Entry 8DMO (electron microscopy, 3.90 A resolution); this record covers chains A and B.

[Chain A (and B)]
Molecule: ATP-binding transport protein MsbA
Source organism: Escherichia coli
Notes: EC 3.6.3.-; chain B of this document is another copy of the same molecule, construct and numbering; everything in this record applies to it too
Reference sequence: C3TGA2 (C3TGA2_ECOLX); numbering as in UniProt (aligned over 2-582)
Chain sequence (583 residues; row label = number of the first residue in the row; numbering starts at 0):
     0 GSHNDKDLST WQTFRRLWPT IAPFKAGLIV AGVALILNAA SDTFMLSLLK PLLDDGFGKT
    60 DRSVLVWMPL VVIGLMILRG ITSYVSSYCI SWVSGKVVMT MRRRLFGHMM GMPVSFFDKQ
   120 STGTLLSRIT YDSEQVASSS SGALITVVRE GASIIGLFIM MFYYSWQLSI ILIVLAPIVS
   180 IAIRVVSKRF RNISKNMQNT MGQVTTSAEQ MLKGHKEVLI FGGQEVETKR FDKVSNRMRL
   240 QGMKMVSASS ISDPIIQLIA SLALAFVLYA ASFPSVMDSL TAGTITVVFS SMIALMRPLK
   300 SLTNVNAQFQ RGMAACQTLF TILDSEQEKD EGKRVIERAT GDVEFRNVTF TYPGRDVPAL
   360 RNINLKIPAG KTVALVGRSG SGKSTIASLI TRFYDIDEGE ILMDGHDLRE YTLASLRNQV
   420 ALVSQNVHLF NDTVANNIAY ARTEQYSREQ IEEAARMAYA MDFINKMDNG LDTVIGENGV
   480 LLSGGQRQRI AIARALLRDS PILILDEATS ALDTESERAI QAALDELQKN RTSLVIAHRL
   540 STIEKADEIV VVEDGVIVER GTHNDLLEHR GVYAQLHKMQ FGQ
Disordered / not traced: 0-6, 582
Sequence notes: expression tag (0-1)
From the paper describing this entry:
  - mutagenesis - H562A/H576A: unchanged binding to copper(II)
  - mutagenesis - E506Q: abolished catalytic activity on ATP

[How chain A and chain B interact]
Residue-residue contacts - 145 pairs, chain A then chain B:
  Leu52(A) - Ala281(B)
  Leu52(A) - Thr285(B)
  Phe56(A) - Leu279(B)  hydrophobic
  Phe56(A) - Ile284(B)  hydrophobic
  Thr59(A) - Met276(B)
  Arg61(A) - Ser271(B)  hydrogen bond (side chain-backbone)
  Arg61(A) - Phe272(B)
  Arg61(A) - Pro273(B)
  Arg61(A) - Met276(B)
  Leu64(A) - Leu267(B)
  Leu64(A) - Ala270(B)
  Leu64(A) - Ser271(B)  hydrogen bond (backbone-side chain)
  Val65(A) - Ser271(B)
  Met67(A) - Leu267(B)  hydrophobic
  Pro68(A) - Ala264(B)
  Pro68(A) - Tyr268(B)
  Val71(A) - Ser260(B)
  Met75(A) - Ser260(B)
  Ile76(A) - Leu257(B)  hydrophobic
  Tyr83(A) - Ser246(B)
  Ser86(A) - Ser249(B)  hydrogen bond
  Ser90(A) - Met242(B)
  Ser90(A) - Val245(B)
  Trp91(A) - Met242(B)
  Gly94(A) - Arg238(B)
  Lys95(A) - Arg238(B)
  Met98(A) - Ser234(B)
  Met98(A) - Asn235(B)
  Met98(A) - Arg238(B)
  Arg101(A) - Phe230(B)
  Arg101(A) - Met237(B)
  Arg102(A) - Phe230(B)
  Arg102(A) - Asp231(B)  salt bridge
  Phe105(A) - Leu211(B)  hydrophobic
  Phe105(A) - Glu226(B)
  Phe105(A) - Phe230(B)  hydrophobic
  Met108(A) - Leu211(B)  hydrophobic
  Met109(A) - His214(B)
  Met109(A) - Glu226(B)
  Met111(A) - His214(B)
  Val113(A) - Lys215(B)
  Phe116(A) - Leu211(B)
  Phe116(A) - His214(B)
  Thr121(A) - Glu208(B)
  Thr121(A) - Lys212(B)
  Leu125(A) - Thr204(B)
  Leu125(A) - Ala207(B)  hydrophobic
  Leu125(A) - Glu208(B)
  Ile128(A) - Leu211(B)  hydrophobic
  Thr204(A) - Thr129(B)
  Ser206(A) - Asn430(B)
  Ala207(A) - Leu125(B)  hydrophobic
  Glu208(A) - Thr121(B)  hydrogen bond
  Glu208(A) - Leu125(B)
  Gln209(A) - His427(B)  hydrogen bond (backbone-side chain)
  Gln209(A) - Glu476(B)
  Gln209(A) - Asn477(B)
  Met210(A) - Phe105(B)  hydrophobic
  Leu211(A) - Phe105(B)  hydrophobic
  Leu211(A) - Met109(B)  hydrophobic
  Leu211(A) - Leu125(B)  hydrophobic
  Leu211(A) - Ile128(B)  hydrophobic
  Lys212(A) - His427(B)  hydrogen bond
  Gly213(A) - His427(B)
  His214(A) - Met108(B)  hydrogen bond (side chain-backbone)
  His214(A) - Met109(B)
  His214(A) - Phe116(B)
  Lys215(A) - Val113(B)
  Lys215(A) - Phe392(B)
  Glu216(A) - His427(B)
  Glu216(A) - Tyr439(B)
  Glu216(A) - Arg493(B)  salt bridge
  Val217(A) - Tyr439(B)
  Leu218(A) - Val113(B)  hydrophobic
  Leu218(A) - Arg416(B)
  Ile219(A) - Phe392(B)  hydrophobic
  Ile219(A) - Arg416(B)
  Ile219(A) - Leu421(B)  hydrophobic
  Phe220(A) - Ala440(B)
  Phe220(A) - Arg441(B)
  Phe220(A) - Arg493(B)
  Gly221(A) - Ala440(B)
  Glu226(A) - Tyr439(B)  hydrogen bond
  Arg229(A) - Asn430(B)
  Arg229(A) - Asp431(B)  salt bridge
  Arg229(A) - Tyr439(B)
  Phe230(A) - Arg101(B)
  Phe230(A) - Arg102(B)
  Phe230(A) - Phe105(B)  hydrophobic
  Asp231(A) - Arg102(B)  salt bridge
  Ser234(A) - Met98(B)
  Ser234(A) - Arg102(B)
  Asn235(A) - Met98(B)
  Met237(A) - Arg101(B)
  Arg238(A) - Gly94(B)
  Arg238(A) - Lys95(B)
  Arg238(A) - Met98(B)
  Met242(A) - Ser90(B)
  Met242(A) - Trp91(B)
  Val245(A) - Ser90(B)
  Ser246(A) - Tyr83(B)  hydrogen bond
  Ser249(A) - Ser86(B)  hydrogen bond
  Leu257(A) - Ile76(B)  hydrophobic
  Ser260(A) - Val71(B)
  Ser260(A) - Met75(B)  hydrogen bond
  Ala264(A) - Pro68(B)
  Leu267(A) - Leu51(B)  hydrophobic
  Ala270(A) - Leu64(B)
  Ser271(A) - Arg61(B)  hydrogen bond (backbone-side chain)
  Ser271(A) - Leu64(B)  hydrogen bond (side chain-backbone)
  Ser271(A) - Val65(B)
  Phe272(A) - Arg61(B)
  Pro273(A) - Arg61(B)
  Leu279(A) - Phe56(B)  hydrophobic
  Ala281(A) - Leu52(B)
  Ile284(A) - Phe56(B)  hydrophobic
  Thr285(A) - Leu52(B)
  Ser387(A) - Lys215(B)
  Phe392(A) - Lys215(B)
  Phe392(A) - Leu218(B)  hydrophobic
  Phe392(A) - Ile219(B)  hydrophobic
  Arg416(A) - Leu218(B)
  Arg416(A) - Ile219(B)
  Val419(A) - Ile219(B)
  His427(A) - Gln209(B)  hydrogen bond (side chain-backbone)
  His427(A) - Lys212(B)
  His427(A) - Gly213(B)
  His427(A) - Glu216(B)
  Asn430(A) - Ser206(B)  hydrogen bond
  Asn430(A) - Gln209(B)
  Asn430(A) - Arg229(B)
  Asp431(A) - Arg229(B)  salt bridge
  Tyr439(A) - Glu216(B)
  Tyr439(A) - Val217(B)
  Tyr439(A) - Gly222(B)
  Tyr439(A) - Val225(B)
  Tyr439(A) - Glu226(B)
  Tyr439(A) - Arg229(B)
  Ala440(A) - Phe220(B)
  Ala440(A) - Gly221(B)
  Glu476(A) - Gln209(B)
  Asn477(A) - Gln209(B)  hydrogen bond (backbone-side chain)
  Arg493(A) - Glu216(B)  salt bridge
  Arg493(A) - Phe220(B)
  Arg497(A) - Phe220(B)  hydrogen bond (side chain-backbone)
Also at the interface, not in a pair above, chain A (109 interface residues in all): Met44, Leu51, Gly57, Lys58, Asp60, Ile72, Gly79, Ser82, Pro112, Leu124, Gly222, Gln223, Val225, Ile250, Pro253, Gln256, Leu261, Tyr268, Thr280, Glu327, Thr390, Asn417, Leu421, Val426, Phe429, Gly475
Also at the interface, not in a pair above, chain B (98 interface residues in all): Ile72, Gly79, Ser82, Met210, Gln223, Ile250, Pro253, Gln256, Leu261, Thr280, Ser387, Asn417, Val419, Arg497

[Overview]
The interface between chain A and chain B involves 109 residues on one side and 98 on the other, with 17
hydrogen bonds and 6 salt bridges. Polar pairs include Arg102(A)-Asp231(B), Glu216(A)-Arg493(B) and
Arg229(A)-Asp431(B). From the paper: E506Q of chain A abolishes catalytic activity on ATP; H562A/H576A of
chain A leave binding to copper(II) unchanged.
Chain A and chain B are both ATP-binding transport protein MsbA (Escherichia coli); the structure, Structure
of open, inward-facing MsbA from E. coli, was determined by electron microscopy together with 8DMM and 8DHY
from the same study.
